Entry 6ZDJ (electron microscopy, 5.80 A resolution (low resolution: residue-level contacts below are approximate; hydrogen-bond / salt-bridge calls are withheld)); this record covers chains G and d of the 13 polymer chains in the assembly.

# Chain G (and d)
Molecule: Gag protein
Organism: Human immunodeficiency virus 1
Notes: chain d of this document is another copy of the same molecule, construct and numbering; everything in this record applies to it too
UniProt: Q71B31 (Q71B31_9HIV1); residues 1-220 here = UniProt positions 1-220
Amino-acid sequence (220 residues; row label = number of the first residue in the row):
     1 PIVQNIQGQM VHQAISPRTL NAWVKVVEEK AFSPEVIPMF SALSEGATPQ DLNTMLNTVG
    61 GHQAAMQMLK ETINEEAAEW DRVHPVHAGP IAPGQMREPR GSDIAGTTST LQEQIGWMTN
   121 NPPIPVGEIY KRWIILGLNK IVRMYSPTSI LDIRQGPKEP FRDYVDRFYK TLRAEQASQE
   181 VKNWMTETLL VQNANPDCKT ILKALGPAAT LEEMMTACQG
Disulfides: C198-C218

# Chain G / chain d interface
Pairs across the interface - 22 pairs, chain G then chain d:
  S149(G) with Q192(d)
  L151(G) with W184(d); T188(d); L189(d); Q192(d)
  D152(G) with Q192(d)
  R154(G) with R154(d)
  A177(G) with W184(d)
  S178(G) with E180(d)
  E180(G) with E180(d); V181(d)
  V181(G) with E180(d); V181(d); W184(d)
  W184(G) with L151(d); A177(d); V181(d); W184(d); M185(d)
  M185(G) with W184(d)
  L189(G) with L151(d)
  Q192(G) with L151(d)
Other interface residues (no listed pair), chain G (15 interface residues in all): I150, K182, T188

# Overview
Chain G and chain d form an interface of 15 and 10 residues respectively.
Both chains are Gag protein (Human immunodeficiency virus 1). Entry 6ZDJ (Structure of the native full-length
HIV-1 capsid protein in complex with Cyclophilin A from helical assembly ...) was determined by electron
microscopy (same publication as 6Y9V, 6Y9W, 6Y9X, 6Y9Y and 6Y9Z).
